Entry 8APH (electron microscopy, 3.80 A resolution); this record covers chains f and r of the 42 polymer chains in the assembly.

== Chain f ==
Protein: subunit-f
Source organism: Trypanosoma brucei brucei
Reference sequence: Q57ZE2 (Q57ZE2_TRYB2); residue numbers follow UniProt; this construct covers 1-145
Amino-acid sequence (145 residues; each row starts with the number of its first residue):
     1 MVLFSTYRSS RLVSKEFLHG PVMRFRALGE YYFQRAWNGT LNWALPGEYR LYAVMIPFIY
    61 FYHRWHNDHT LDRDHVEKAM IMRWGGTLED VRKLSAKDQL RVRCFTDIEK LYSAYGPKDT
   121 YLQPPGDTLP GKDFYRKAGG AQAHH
Unresolved in the structure: 1, 137-145
Ligand contacts:
  - 1,2-diacyl-sn-glycero-3-phosphocholine (PC1), molecule 1: Ala44, Leu45, Pro46, Leu51, Tyr52, Met55, Ile56, Pro57, Tyr60, Phe61, Arg64
  - 1,2-diacyl-sn-glycero-3-phosphocholine (PC1), molecule 2: Trp65, Asp68, His69

== Chain r ==
Protein: ATPEG4
Source organism: Trypanosoma brucei brucei
Amino-acid sequence (62 residues; row label = number of the first residue in the row):
     1 MLLGGFVPRR FSQFNRDPCW MFFIFSVGFW LGEYPAMMIK YNARDLVYDP HRYVWSHHDD
    61 HH
Ligand contacts:
  - 1,2-diacyl-sn-glycero-3-phosphocholine (PC1), molecule 1: Met1, Leu2, Phe23, Ser26, Phe29, Trp30, Glu33, Tyr34, Met37
  - 1,2-diacyl-sn-glycero-3-phosphocholine (PC1), molecule 2: Met21, Phe22, Phe25

== Interface between chain f and chain r ==
Pairs across the interface - 76 pairs, chain f then chain r:
  Trp37(f) - Leu3(r)
  Trp37(f) - Gly4(r)
  Trp37(f) - Gly5(r)
  Gly39(f) - Met1(r)
  Gly39(f) - Leu3(r)
  Leu41(f) - Met1(r)  hydrophobic
  Leu45(f) - Met1(r)  hydrogen bond (backbone-backbone)
  Pro46(f) - Met1(r)  hydrogen bond (backbone-backbone)
  Pro46(f) - Leu2(r)
  Gly47(f) - Met1(r)
  Gly47(f) - Leu2(r)
  Gly47(f) - Leu3(r)  hydrogen bond (backbone-backbone)
  Gly47(f) - Gly4(r)  hydrogen bond (backbone-backbone)
  Glu48(f) - Gly4(r)
  Glu48(f) - Gly5(r)
  Tyr49(f) - Leu2(r)  hydrophobic
  Tyr49(f) - Leu3(r)
  Tyr49(f) - Gly4(r)  hydrogen bond (backbone-backbone)
  Tyr49(f) - Gly5(r)
  Tyr49(f) - Val7(r)  hydrophobic
  Arg50(f) - Asp17(r)  salt bridge
  Arg50(f) - Cys19(r)
  Arg50(f) - Trp20(r)
  Tyr52(f) - Met1(r)  hydrogen bond (side chain-backbone)
  Tyr52(f) - Leu2(r)  hydrophobic
  Ala53(f) - Phe23(r)
  Val54(f) - Cys19(r)  hydrophobic
  Val54(f) - Phe22(r)
  Pro57(f) - Phe22(r)  hydrophobic
  Pro57(f) - Ser26(r)
  Phe61(f) - Phe22(r)  hydrophobic
  Phe61(f) - Ser26(r)
  Arg64(f) - Glu33(r)  salt bridge
  Lys78(f) - Trp55(r)
  Lys78(f) - Asp60(r)  salt bridge
  Ala79(f) - Trp55(r)  hydrophobic
  Met82(f) - Val54(r)
  Met82(f) - Trp55(r)
  Arg83(f) - His51(r)  hydrogen bond (backbone-side chain)
  Arg83(f) - Arg52(r)
  Arg83(f) - Trp55(r)  hydrogen bond (side chain-backbone)
  Trp84(f) - Asp49(r)  hydrogen bond
  Trp84(f) - His51(r)
  Arg101(f) - Asp45(r)  hydrogen bond (side chain-backbone)
  Arg101(f) - Leu46(r)
  Val102(f) - Asp49(r)
  Cys104(f) - Lys40(r)
  Cys104(f) - Tyr41(r)
  Phe105(f) - Tyr48(r)  hydrophobic
  Phe105(f) - Asp49(r)
  Phe105(f) - Arg52(r)
  Asp107(f) - Tyr41(r)  hydrogen bond
  Ile108(f) - Tyr41(r)
  Leu111(f) - Tyr41(r)  hydrophobic
  Tyr112(f) - Tyr48(r)
  Asp119(f) - Tyr53(r)  hydrogen bond (backbone-side chain)
  Thr120(f) - Arg52(r)
  Tyr121(f) - Tyr53(r)
  Tyr121(f) - Ser56(r)
  Tyr121(f) - His58(r)
  Leu122(f) - Tyr53(r)
  Gln123(f) - Tyr53(r)
  Pro124(f) - Tyr53(r)
  Asp127(f) - Tyr53(r)
  Leu129(f) - Pro50(r)
  Leu129(f) - Arg52(r)
  Leu129(f) - Tyr53(r)  hydrophobic
  Pro130(f) - Pro50(r)
  Pro130(f) - His51(r)
  Pro130(f) - Tyr53(r)
  Gly131(f) - Tyr53(r)
  Gly131(f) - Val54(r)
  Lys132(f) - Tyr53(r)
  Lys132(f) - Val54(r)
  Lys132(f) - Asp59(r)  salt bridge
  Tyr135(f) - His51(r)  hydrogen bond
Interface residues without a listed pair, chain f (44 interface residues in all): Tyr32, Phe58, Tyr60, Phe134
Interface residues without a listed pair, chain r (33 interface residues in all): Phe6, Phe29, Met37, Val47

== Summary ==
44 residues of chain f face 33 of chain r across their interface, with 13 hydrogen bonds and 4 salt bridges.
Polar pairs include Arg50(f)-Asp17(r), Arg64(f)-Glu33(r) and Lys78(f)-Asp60(r).
1,2-diacyl-sn-glycero-3-phosphocholine is bound between chain f and chain r.
Here chain f is subunit-f and chain r is ATPEG4, both from Trypanosoma brucei brucei. Entry 8APH (rotational
state 2c of the Trypanosoma brucei mitochondrial ATP synthase dimer) was determined by electron microscopy
together with 8AP6, 8AP7, 8AP8, 8AP9, 8APA, 8APB and 7 further entries from the same study.
